Entry 7CAR (X-ray diffraction, 1.98 A resolution); this record covers chains A and B.

Chain A (and B):
Name: cis-prenyltransferase, MM_0014
Source organism: Methanosarcina mazei Go1
Notes: chain B of this document is another copy of the same molecule, construct and numbering; everything in this record applies to it too
Sequence (224 residues; numbered -4 to 219; the number before each row is that of its first residue; numbers below 1 keep their minus sign (Gly-4 is residue -4)):
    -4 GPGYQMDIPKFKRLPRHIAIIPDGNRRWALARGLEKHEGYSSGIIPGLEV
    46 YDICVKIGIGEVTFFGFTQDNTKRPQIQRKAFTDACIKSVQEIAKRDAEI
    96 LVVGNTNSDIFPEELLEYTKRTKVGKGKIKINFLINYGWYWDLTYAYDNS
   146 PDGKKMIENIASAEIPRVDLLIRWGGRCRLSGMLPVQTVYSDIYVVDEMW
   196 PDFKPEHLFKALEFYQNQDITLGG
Not modelled in the structure: -4 to 5 (chain B: -4 to 2, 119-123, 141-149, 214-219)
Residues lining bound ligands: 3-methylbut-3-enyl trihydrogen diphosphate (IPE): Asp18, Phe60, Thr63, Asp65, Asn66, Arg69, Arg168, Arg172, Arg174, Ser176
What the authors report for this chain:
  - catalytic residues: Thr63, Asn66 (citing earlier work)

How chain A and chain B interact:
Residue-residue contacts - 47 pairs, chain A then chain B:
  Trp134(A) - Arg162(B)
  Trp134(A) - Val184(B)  hydrophobic
  Trp134(A) - Tyr185(B)
  Tyr135(A) - Ile152(B)  hydrophobic
  Leu138(A) - Met151(B)
  Thr139(A) - Ile152(B)
  Tyr142(A) - Lys150(B)
  Tyr142(A) - Met151(B)  hydrogen bond (side chain-backbone)
  Gly148(A) - Thr139(B)
  Lys149(A) - Tyr135(B)
  Met151(A) - Met151(B)  hydrophobic
  Ile152(A) - Tyr135(B)  hydrophobic
  Ile152(A) - Thr139(B)
  Arg162(A) - Trp134(B)
  Cys173(A) - Cys173(B)  hydrophobic
  Cys173(A) - Ser186(B)
  Cys173(A) - Asp187(B)
  Cys173(A) - Ile188(B)  hydrogen bond (backbone-backbone)
  Arg174(A) - Tyr185(B)  hydrogen bond (side chain-backbone)
  Arg174(A) - Ser186(B)
  Arg174(A) - Asp187(B)  salt bridge
  Leu175(A) - Leu175(B)  hydrophobic
  Leu175(A) - Val184(B)
  Ser176(A) - Val184(B)  hydrogen bond (backbone-backbone)
  Ser176(A) - Tyr185(B)
  Gly177(A) - Val184(B)  hydrogen bond (backbone-backbone)
  Val184(A) - Trp134(B)  hydrophobic
  Val184(A) - Leu175(B)
  Val184(A) - Ser176(B)  hydrogen bond (backbone-backbone)
  Val184(A) - Gly177(B)  hydrogen bond (backbone-backbone)
  Tyr185(A) - Asp65(B)
  Tyr185(A) - Trp134(B)
  Tyr185(A) - Arg174(B)  hydrogen bond (backbone-side chain)
  Tyr185(A) - Ser176(B)
  Ser186(A) - Cys173(B)
  Ser186(A) - Arg174(B)
  Asp187(A) - Cys173(B)
  Asp187(A) - Arg174(B)  salt bridge
  Ile188(A) - Cys173(B)  hydrogen bond (backbone-backbone)
  Leu217(A) - Arg21(B)  hydrogen bond (backbone-side chain)
  Leu217(A) - Arg22(B)
  Leu217(A) - Arg69(B)
  Leu217(A) - Arg172(B)  hydrogen bond (backbone-side chain)
  Gly218(A) - Arg172(B)  hydrogen bond (backbone-side chain)
  Gly219(A) - Arg172(B)
  Gly219(A) - Arg174(B)  hydrogen bond (backbone-side chain)
  Gly219(A) - Ser176(B)  hydrogen bond (backbone-side chain)
Interface residues without a listed pair, chain A (29 interface residues in all): Asp65, Arg172, Pro180, Val181, Gln213, Thr216
Interface residues without a listed pair, chain B (26 interface residues in all): Leu138, Pro180, Val181, Gln213

Overview:
Chain A and chain B form an interface of 29 and 26 residues respectively, with 14 hydrogen bonds and 2 salt
bridges. Among the polar pairs are Arg174(A)-Asp187(B), Tyr142(A)-Met151(B) and Arg174(A)-Tyr185(B). Bound to
chain A: 3-methylbut-3-enyl trihydrogen diphosphate. The paper reports catalytic residues Thr63(A) and
Asn66(A).
Both chains are cis-prenyltransferase, MM_0014 (Methanosarcina mazei Go1). Entry 7CAR (Versatile
cis-prenyltransferase MM_0014 from Methanosarcina mazei (crystal type: free+IPP)) was determined by X-ray
diffraction (same publication as 7CAQ, 7CAS, 7CAV and 7CC3).
